7WTK - chains A and K of the 9 polymer chains in the assembly; structure by electron microscopy, 3.60 A resolution.

Chain A:
Name: Spike glycoprotein
Source organism: Severe acute respiratory syndrome coronavirus 2
UniProt: P0DTC2 (SPIKE_SARS2); aligned to UniProt positions 14-1159 over residues 14-1164 (the alignment contains insertions or deletions, so no single offset holds)
Chain sequence (1149 residues; each row starts with the number of its first residue; note: 5 numbers in that range are skipped by the numbering (no residue carries them; nothing is unmodelled there)):
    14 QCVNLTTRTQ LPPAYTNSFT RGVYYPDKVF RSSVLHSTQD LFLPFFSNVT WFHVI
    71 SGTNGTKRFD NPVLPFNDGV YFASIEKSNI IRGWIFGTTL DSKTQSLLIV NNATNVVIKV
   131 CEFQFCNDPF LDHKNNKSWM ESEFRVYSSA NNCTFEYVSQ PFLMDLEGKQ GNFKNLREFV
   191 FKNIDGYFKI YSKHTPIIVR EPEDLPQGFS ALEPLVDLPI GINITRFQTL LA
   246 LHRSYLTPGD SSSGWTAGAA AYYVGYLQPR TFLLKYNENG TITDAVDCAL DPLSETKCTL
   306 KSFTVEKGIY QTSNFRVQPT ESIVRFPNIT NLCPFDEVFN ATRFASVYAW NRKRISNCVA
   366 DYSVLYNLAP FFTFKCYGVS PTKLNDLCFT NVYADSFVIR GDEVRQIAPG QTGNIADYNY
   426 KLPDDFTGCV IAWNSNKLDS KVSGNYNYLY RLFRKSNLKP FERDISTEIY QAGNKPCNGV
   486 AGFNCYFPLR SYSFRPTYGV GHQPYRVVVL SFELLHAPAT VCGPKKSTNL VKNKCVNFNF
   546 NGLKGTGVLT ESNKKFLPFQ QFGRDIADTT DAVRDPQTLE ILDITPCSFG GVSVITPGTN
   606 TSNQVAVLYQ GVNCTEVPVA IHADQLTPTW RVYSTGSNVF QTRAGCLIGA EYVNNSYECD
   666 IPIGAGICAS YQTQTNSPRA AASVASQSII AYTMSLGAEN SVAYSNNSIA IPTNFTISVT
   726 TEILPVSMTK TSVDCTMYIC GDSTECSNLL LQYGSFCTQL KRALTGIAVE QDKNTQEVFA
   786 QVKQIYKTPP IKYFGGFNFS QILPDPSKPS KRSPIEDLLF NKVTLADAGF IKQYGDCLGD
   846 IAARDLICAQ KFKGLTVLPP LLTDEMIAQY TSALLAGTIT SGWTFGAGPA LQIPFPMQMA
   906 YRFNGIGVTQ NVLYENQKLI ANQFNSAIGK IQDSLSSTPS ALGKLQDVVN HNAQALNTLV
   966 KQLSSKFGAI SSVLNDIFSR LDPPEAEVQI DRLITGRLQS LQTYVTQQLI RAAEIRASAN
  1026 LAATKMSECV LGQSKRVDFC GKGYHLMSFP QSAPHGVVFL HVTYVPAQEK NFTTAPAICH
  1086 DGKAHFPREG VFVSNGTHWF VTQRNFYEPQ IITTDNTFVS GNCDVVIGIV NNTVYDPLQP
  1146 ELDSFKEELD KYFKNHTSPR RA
Disordered / not traced: 71-76, 246-255, 679-690, 831-850, 1165-1167
Cystine bridges: Cys15-Cys136, Cys131-Cys163, Cys293-Cys303, Cys338-Cys363, Cys381-Cys434, Cys393-Cys527, Cys482-Cys490, Cys619-Cys651, Cys664-Cys673, Cys740-Cys762, Cys745-Cys751, Cys1034-Cys1045, Cys1084-Cys1128
Covalently attached groups: N-acetylglucosamine (NAG) linked to Asn17, Asn61, Asn125, Asn145, Asn233, Asn605, Asn618, Asn659, Asn711, Asn719, Asn803, Asn1100, Asn1136, Asn1160
Differences from the reference sequence: variant Val67 (Ala in P0DTC2), Ile95 (Thr in P0DTC2), Asp142 (Gly in P0DTC2), Ile208 (Leu212 in P0DTC2), Asp341 (Gly339 in P0DTC2), Leu373 (Ser371 in P0DTC2), Pro375 (Ser373 in P0DTC2), Phe377 (Ser375 in P0DTC2), Asn419 (Lys417 in P0DTC2), Lys442 (Asn440 in P0DTC2), Ser448 (Gly446 in P0DTC2), Asn479 (Ser477 in P0DTC2), Lys480 (Thr478 in P0DTC2), Ala486 (Glu484 in P0DTC2), Arg495 (Gln493 in P0DTC2), Ser498 (Gly496 in P0DTC2), Arg500 (Gln498 in P0DTC2), Tyr503 (Asn501 in P0DTC2), His507 (Tyr505 in P0DTC2), Lys549 (Thr547 in P0DTC2), Gly616 (Asp614 in P0DTC2), Tyr657 (His655 in P0DTC2), Ala685 (Arg683 in P0DTC2), Ala687 (Arg685 in P0DTC2), Lys766 (Asn764 in P0DTC2), Tyr798 (Asp796 in P0DTC2), Pro819 (Phe817 in P0DTC2), Lys858 (Asn856 in P0DTC2), Pro894 (Ala892 in P0DTC2), Pro901 (Ala899 in P0DTC2), Pro944 (Ala942 in P0DTC2), His956 (Gln954 in P0DTC2), Lys971 (Asn969 in P0DTC2), Phe983 (Leu981 in P0DTC2); insertion (211-213); engineered mutation Pro988 (Lys986 in P0DTC2), Pro989 (Val987 in P0DTC2); expression tag (1165-1167)
Curated features (UniProtKB/Swiss-Prot):
  - glycosylation (N-linked (GlcNAc...) asparagine): Asn17 (complex), Asn61 (hybrid), Asn336 (complex), Asn608 (hybrid)

Chain K:
Name: Light chain of XGv286
Source organism: Homo sapiens
Chain sequence (109 residues; each row starts with the number of its first residue):
     2 SVLTQPPSAS GTPGQRVTIS CSGSSSNIGS NYVYWYQQLP GTAPKLLIYR NNQRPSGVPD
    62 RFSGSRSGTS ASLAISGLRS EDEADYYCAA WDDGLSGSGW VFGGGTKLT
Cystine bridges: Cys22-Cys89

Interface between chain A and chain K:
Contacting residue pairs (12; chain A residue first):
  Asn441(A) - Asp94(K)
  Lys442(A) - Asn32(K)
  Lys442(A) - Trp92(K)
  Lys442(A) - Asp94(K)
  Pro501(A) - Ser99(K)
  Thr502(A) - Gly98(K)  hydrogen bond (backbone-backbone)
  Thr502(A) - Ser99(K)  hydrogen bond (backbone-backbone)
  Tyr503(A) - Ser99(K)
  Gly504(A) - Gly95(K)
  Gly504(A) - Ser97(K)
  Val505(A) - Leu96(K)  hydrophobic
  Gln508(A) - Asp94(K)  hydrogen bond

Summary:
Chain A and chain K each contribute 8 residues to their interface; the contacts include 3 hydrogen bonds.
Polar contacts include Gln508(A)-Asp94(K), Thr502(A)-Gly98(K) and Thr502(A)-Ser99(K). Covalently linked
N-acetylglucosamine: at Asn17(A), Asn61(A), Asn125(A), Asn145(A), Asn233(A) and Asn605(A) and 8 more.
Chain A is Spike glycoprotein (Severe acute respiratory syndrome coronavirus 2) and chain K is Light chain of
XGv286 (Homo sapiens); the structure, SARS-CoV-2 Omicron variant spike in complex with Fab XGv286, was
determined by electron microscopy (same publication as 7WTF, 7WTG and 7WTJ).
